Entry 8XIQ (electron microscopy, 2.71 A resolution); this record covers chains B and D of the 6 polymer chains in the assembly.

Chain B:
Molecule: G-alpha i
Organism: Homo sapiens
Chain sequence (361 residues; numbered 1 to 361; the number before each row is that of its first residue):
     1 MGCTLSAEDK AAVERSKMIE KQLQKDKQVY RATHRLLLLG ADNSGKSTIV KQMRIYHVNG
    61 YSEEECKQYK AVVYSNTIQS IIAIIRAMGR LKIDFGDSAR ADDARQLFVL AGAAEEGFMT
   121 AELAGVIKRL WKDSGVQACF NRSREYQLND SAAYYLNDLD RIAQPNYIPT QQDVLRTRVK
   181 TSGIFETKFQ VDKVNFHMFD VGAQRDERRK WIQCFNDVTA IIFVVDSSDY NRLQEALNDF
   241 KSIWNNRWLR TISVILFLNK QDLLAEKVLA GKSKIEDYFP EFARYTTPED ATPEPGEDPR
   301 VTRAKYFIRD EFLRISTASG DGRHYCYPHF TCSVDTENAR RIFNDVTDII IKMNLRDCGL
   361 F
Unresolved in the structure: 1-3, 56-177

Chain D:
Molecule: nanobody Nb35
Organism: Lama glama
Notes: antibody fragment or engineered binder
Chain sequence (156 residues; each row starts with the number of its first residue; numbers below 1 keep their minus sign (Met-19 is residue -19)):
   -19 MKYLLPTAAA GLLLLAAQPA MAQVQLQESG GGLVQPGGSL RLSCAASGFT FSNYKMNWVR
    41 QAPGKGLEWV SDISQSGASI SYTGSVKGRF TISRDNAKNT LYLQMNSLKP EDTAVYYCAR
   101 CPAPFTRDCF DVTSTTYAYR GQGTQVTVSS HHHHHH
Unresolved in the structure: -19 to 2, 128-136

Interface between chain B and chain D:
Pairs across the interface - 28 pairs, chain B then chain D:
  Asp206(B) with Asp111(D); Ser114(D); Thr115(D)
  Glu207(B) with Asp111(D); Thr116(D)
  Arg208(B) with Phe110(D); Asp111(D), hydrogen bond (backbone-side chain)
  Arg209(B) with Pro102(D); Phe110(D); Asp111(D), salt bridge; Tyr117(D)
  Ile212(B) with Phe110(D), hydrophobic
  Gln234(B) with Trp49(D); Thr63(D)
  Asn238(B) with Trp49(D)
  Lys241(B) with Asp52(D), salt bridge
  Ser242(B) with Cys109(D), hydrogen bond (side chain-backbone); Phe110(D)
  Asn245(B) with Arg107(D), hydrogen bond; Asp108(D)
  Asn246(B) with Asp108(D); Phe110(D)
  Arg247(B) with Ala103(D); Thr106(D); Asp108(D), salt bridge
  Tyr278(B) with Gly64(D)
  Pro280(B) with Gly64(D)
  Glu281(B) with Lys67(D), salt bridge
Interface residues without a listed pair, chain B (18 interface residues in all): Arg205, Glu235, Ser319
Interface residues without a listed pair, chain D (20 interface residues in all): Leu47, Ser65, Tyr119

In short:
18 residues of chain B and 20 residues of chain D are in contact; the contacts include 3 hydrogen bonds and 4
salt bridges. Polar contacts include Arg209(B)-Asp111(D), Lys241(B)-Asp52(D) and Arg247(B)-Asp108(D).
Here chain B is G-alpha i (Homo sapiens) and chain D is nanobody Nb35 (Lama glama). Entry 8XIQ (Structure of
L796778-SSTR3 G protein complex) was determined by electron microscopy (same publication as 8XIO, 8XIP and
8XIR).
